PDB entry 3ORV | X-ray diffraction, 1.91 A resolution | chains A and F of the 6 polymer chains in the assembly

[Chain A]
Name: Methylamine utilization protein mauG
Organism: Paracoccus denitrificans
Notes: EC 1.-.-.-
UniProt: Q51658 (MAUG_PARDP); residues 1-367 here correspond to UniProt positions 21-387 (UniProt number = residue number + 20)
Sequence (373 residues; row label = number of the first residue in the row):
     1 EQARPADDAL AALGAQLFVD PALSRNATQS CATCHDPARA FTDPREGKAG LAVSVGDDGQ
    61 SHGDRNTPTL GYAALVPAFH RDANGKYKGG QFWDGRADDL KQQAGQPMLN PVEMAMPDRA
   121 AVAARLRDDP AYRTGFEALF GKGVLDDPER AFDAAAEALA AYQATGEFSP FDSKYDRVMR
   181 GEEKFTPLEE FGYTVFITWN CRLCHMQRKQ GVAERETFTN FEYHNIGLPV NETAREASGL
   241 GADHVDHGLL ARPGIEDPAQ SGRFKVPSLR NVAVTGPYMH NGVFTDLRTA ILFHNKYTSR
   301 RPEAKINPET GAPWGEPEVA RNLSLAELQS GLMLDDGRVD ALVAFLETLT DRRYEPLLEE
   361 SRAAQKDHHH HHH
Unresolved in the structure: 1-5, 360-373
Construct notes: engineered mutation His-294 (Tyr314 in Q51658); expression tag (368-373)
Swiss-Prot annotation at these positions:
  - binding site (heme c): Cys-31, Cys-34, His-35, Cys-201, Cys-204, His-205, His-280
Covalent attachments: heme c (HEC) linked to Cys-31, Cys-34, Cys-201, Cys-204
Metal / ion sites: heme c Fe site 1 near His-35 (its only coordinating residue here); Ca2+: Asn-66, Thr-275, Pro-277; heme c Fe site 2: His-205, His-294
Ligand contacts:
  - heme c (HEC), molecule 1: Gln-29, Ser-30, His-35, Ser-54, Val-55, Gly-56, Arg-65, Asn-66, Thr-67, Pro-68, Thr-69, Leu-70, Gln-91, Phe-92, Trp-93, Asp-94, Arg-96, Leu-100, Gln-103, Ala-104, Pro-107, Met-108, Glu-113, Met-114, Leu-159, Gln-163, Lys-265
  - heme c (HEC), molecule 2: Trp-93, Phe-196, Asn-200, His-205, His-224, Ile-226, Leu-228, Phe-264, Lys-265, Val-266, Pro-267, Leu-269, Val-272, Tyr-278, Met-279, His-280, Leu-287, Ala-290, Ile-291, His-294, Ser-324, Glu-327, Leu-328, Leu-334, Leu-342, Leu-346

[Chain F]
Name: Methylamine dehydrogenase heavy chain
Organism: Paracoccus denitrificans
Notes: EC 1.4.99.3
UniProt: A1BB97 (A1BB97_PARDP); residues 1-386 here correspond to UniProt positions 32-417 (UniProt number = residue number + 31)
Sequence (386 residues; row label = number of the first residue in the row):
     1 QDAPEAETQA QETQGQAAAR AAAADLAAGQ DDEPRILEAP APDARRVYVN DPAHFAAVTQ
    61 QFVIDGEAGR VIGMIDGGFL PNPVVADDGS FIAHASTVFS RIARGERTDY VEVFDPVTLL
   121 PTADIELPDA PRFLVGTYPW MTSLTPDGKT LLFYQFSPAP AVGVVDLEGK AFKRMLDVPD
   181 CYHIFPTAPD TFFMHCRDGS LAKVAFGTEG TPEITHTEVF HPEDEFLINH PAYSQKAGRL
   241 VWPTYTGKIH QIDLSSGDAK FLPAVEALTE AERADGWRPG GWQQVAYHRA LDRIYLLVDQ
   301 RDEWRHKTAS RFVVVLDAKT GERLAKFEMG HEIDSINVSQ DEKPLLYALS TGDKTLYIHD
   361 AESGEELRSV NQLGHGPQVI TTADMG
Unresolved in the structure: 1-10
Disulfide bonds: Cys-181/Cys-196

[Interface between chain A and chain F]
Pairs across the interface (11; chain A residue first):
  Asn-84(A) with Glu-33(F), hydrogen bond
  Lys-86(A) with Glu-33(F), salt bridge
  Arg-208(A) with Gly-29(F), hydrogen bond (side chain-backbone); Gln-30(F), hydrogen bond (side chain-backbone); Asp-31(F)
  Lys-209(A) with Asp-31(F), hydrogen bond (backbone-side chain); Asp-32(F); Glu-33(F)
  Gln-210(A) with Asp-31(F), hydrogen bond (backbone-side chain); Asp-32(F); Pro-34(F)

[Summary]
5 residues of chain A face 6 of chain F across their interface, with 5 hydrogen bonds and 1 salt bridge. Polar
pairs include Lys-86(A)/Glu-33(F), Asn-84(A)/Glu-33(F) and Arg-208(A)/Gly-29(F). Covalently linked heme c: at
Cys-31(A) and Cys-201(A). UniProt lists 7 heme c-binding residues on chain A.
Here chain A is Methylamine utilization protein mauG and chain F is Methylamine dehydrogenase heavy chain,
both from Paracoccus denitrificans. Entry 3ORV (Crystal Structure of the Y294H-MauG/pre-Methylamine
Dehydrogenase Complex) was determined by X-ray diffraction.
